4IUR - chains B and C; structure by X-ray diffraction, 2.50 A resolution.

# Chain B
Protein: SHH1 sawadee
Organism: Arabidopsis thaliana
Notes: fragment: SHH1 SAWADEE domain
UniProtKB: Q9XI47 (Q9XI47_ARATH); numbering as in UniProt (aligned over 125-258)
Chain sequence (135 residues; numbered 124 to 258; the number before each row is that of its first residue):
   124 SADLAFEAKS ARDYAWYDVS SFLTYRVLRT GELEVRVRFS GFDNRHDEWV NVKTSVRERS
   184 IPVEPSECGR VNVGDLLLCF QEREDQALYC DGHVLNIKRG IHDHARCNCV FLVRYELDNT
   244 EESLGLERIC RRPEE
Unresolved in the structure: 257-258
Sequence notes: expression tag (124)
Ion coordination: Zn2+: Cys191, His225, Cys230, Cys232
Small-molecule neighbours: cymal-4 (CVM): Phe129, Phe145, Val175, Lys176, Val179, Arg180
UniProt features mapped onto this chain:
  - binding site (Zn(2+)): Cys191, His225, Cys230, Cys232
  - mutagenesis: Glu130 (E130A: DNA methylation defects), Tyr140 (Y140A: Loss of interaction with H3K9 and DNA methylation defects), Asp141 (D141A: Strong DNA methylation defects), Phe162 (F162A: Loss of interaction with H3K9 and strong DNA methylation defects, when associated with A-165), Phe165 (F165A: Loss of interaction with H3K9 and strong DNA methylation defects, when associated with A-162), Cys191 (C191A: Decreased stability of the protein), Tyr212 (Y212A: DNA methylation defects), His225 (H225A: Decreased stability of the protein. Decreased stability of the protein; when associated with A-232), Cys232 (C232A: Decreased stability of the protein; when associated with A-225)

# Chain C
Protein: Histone H3.2, H3(1-15)K9me3
Notes: fragment: H3(1-15) K9me3 peptide
UniProtKB: P59226 (H32_ARATH); residues 1-15 here correspond to UniProt positions 2-16 (UniProt number = residue number + 1)
Chain sequence (15 residues; each row starts with the number of its first residue):
     1 ARTKQTARKS TGGKA
Unresolved in the structure: 1-2, 11-15
Modified positions: Lys9 (n-trimethyllysine; M3L)
UniProt features mapped onto this chain:
  - site: Lys14 (Not N6-methylated)
  - modified residue: Lys4 (N6,N6,N6-trimethyllysine), Lys9 (N6,N6,N6-trimethyllysine), Ser10 (Phosphoserine), Thr11 (Phosphothreonine), Lys14 (N6-acetyllysine)

# Interface between chain B and chain C
Residue-residue contacts (24):
  Glu130(B) with Lys4(C), salt bridge
  Ser133(B) with Lys9(C)
  Tyr140(B) with Lys9(C)
  Asp141(B) with Lys4(C), salt bridge
  Phe165(B) with Lys9(C)
  His169(B) with Lys9(C)
  Ser183(B) with Lys4(C)
  Pro185(B) with Thr3(C)
  Leu201(B) with Lys4(C)
  Phe203(B) with Gln5(C); Thr6(C); Ala7(C), hydrophobic
  Glu205(B) with Arg8(C), salt bridge
  Arg206(B) with Arg8(C), hydrogen bond (backbone-side chain)
  Glu207(B) with Arg8(C), hydrogen bond (backbone-side chain)
  Asp208(B) with Arg8(C), hydrogen bond (backbone-side chain); Ser10(C)
  Gln209(B) with Arg8(C), hydrogen bond (backbone-side chain); Ser10(C)
  Ala210(B) with Ala7(C); Arg8(C), hydrogen bond (backbone-backbone)
  Tyr212(B) with Lys4(C); Gln5(C), hydrogen bond (side chain-backbone)
  Glu250(B) with Gln5(C), hydrogen bond (backbone-side chain)
Other interface residues (no listed pair), chain B (24 interface residues in all): Arg135, Asp136, Phe162, Arg182, Leu211, Arg251

# Summary
Chain B and chain C form an interface of 24 and 8 residues respectively; the contacts include 7 hydrogen bonds
and 3 salt bridges. Among the polar pairs are Glu130(B)-Lys4(C), Asp141(B)-Lys4(C) and Glu205(B)-Arg8(C).
Ligands of chain B: cymal-4.
Chain B is SHH1 sawadee (Arabidopsis thaliana) and chain C is Histone H3.2, H3(1-15)K9me3; the structure,
crystal structure of SHH1 SAWADEE domain in complex with H3K9me3 peptide, was determined by X-ray diffraction
(same publication as 4IUP, 4IUQ, 4IUT, 4IUU and 4IUV).
